PDB entry 7U1R | X-ray diffraction, 1.80 A resolution | chains A and B of the 3 polymer chains in the assembly

== Chain A ==
Protein: HLA class I antigen
Organism: Homo sapiens
UniProt: Q53Z42 (Q53Z42_HUMAN); residues -23 to 341 here correspond to UniProt positions 1-365 (UniProt number = residue number + 24)
Sequence (365 residues; row label = number of the first residue in the row; numbers below 1 keep their minus sign (Met-23 is residue -23)):
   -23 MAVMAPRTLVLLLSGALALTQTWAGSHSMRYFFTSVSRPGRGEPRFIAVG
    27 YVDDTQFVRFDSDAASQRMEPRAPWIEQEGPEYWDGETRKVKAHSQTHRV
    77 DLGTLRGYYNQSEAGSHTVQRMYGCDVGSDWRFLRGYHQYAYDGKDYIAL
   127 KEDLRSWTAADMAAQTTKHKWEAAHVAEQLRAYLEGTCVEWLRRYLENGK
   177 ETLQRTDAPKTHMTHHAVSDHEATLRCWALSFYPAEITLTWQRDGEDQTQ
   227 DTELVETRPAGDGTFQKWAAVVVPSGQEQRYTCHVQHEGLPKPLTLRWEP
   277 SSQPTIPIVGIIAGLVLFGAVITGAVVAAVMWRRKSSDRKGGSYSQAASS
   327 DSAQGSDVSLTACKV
Not modelled in the structure: -23 to 0, 277-341
Cystine bridges: Cys101-Cys164, Cys203-Cys259
Ion coordination: Zn2+: His145, His197, Glu198; Cd2+: Glu154, His191

== Chain B ==
Protein: Beta-2-microglobulin
Organism: Homo sapiens
UniProt: P61769 (B2MG_HUMAN); residues 1-99 here correspond to UniProt positions 21-119 (UniProt number = residue number + 20)
Sequence (100 residues; numbered 0 to 99; the number before each row is that of its first residue; numbering starts at 0):
     0 MIQRTPKIQVYSRHPAENGKSNFLNCYVSGFHPSDIEVDLLKNGERIEKV
    50 EHSDLSFSKDWSFYLLYYTEFTPTEKDEYACRVNHVTLSQPKIVKWDRDM
Cystine bridges: Cys25-Cys80
Sequence notes: initiating methionine (0)

== Chain A / chain B interface ==
Residue-residue contacts - 59 pairs, chain A then chain B:
  Phe8(A) - Ser55(B)
  Phe8(A) - Phe56(B)
  Phe9(A) - Phe56(B)
  Thr10(A) - Leu54(B)
  Thr10(A) - Phe56(B)
  Thr10(A) - Phe62(B)
  Val12(A) - Ser33(B)
  Ile23(A) - Leu54(B)  hydrophobic
  Val25(A) - Asp53(B)
  Val25(A) - Leu54(B)
  Val25(A) - Ser55(B)
  Tyr27(A) - Ser55(B)
  Tyr27(A) - Tyr63(B)  hydrogen bond
  Gln32(A) - Asp53(B)  hydrogen bond
  Arg35(A) - Asp53(B)  salt bridge
  Thr94(A) - Phe62(B)
  Gln96(A) - His31(B)  hydrogen bond
  Gln96(A) - Phe56(B)
  Gln96(A) - Trp60(B)  hydrogen bond (side chain-backbone)
  Gln96(A) - Phe62(B)
  Arg97(A) - Phe56(B)
  Gln115(A) - Trp60(B)
  Tyr116(A) - Trp60(B)
  Ala117(A) - Trp60(B)
  Asp119(A) - Met0(B)
  Asp119(A) - Ile1(B)  hydrogen bond (backbone-backbone)
  Asp119(A) - His31(B)
  Gly120(A) - Ile1(B)
  Gly120(A) - Arg3(B)  hydrogen bond (backbone-side chain)
  Gly120(A) - His31(B)
  Gly120(A) - Trp60(B)
  Lys121(A) - Ile1(B)
  Asp122(A) - Trp60(B)  hydrogen bond
  His192(A) - Asp98(B)  salt bridge
  Arg202(A) - Asp98(B)  hydrogen bond (side chain-backbone)
  Arg202(A) - Met99(B)
  Trp204(A) - Asp98(B)
  Trp204(A) - Met99(B)
  Leu206(A) - Pro14(B)  hydrophobic
  Val231(A) - Gln8(B)
  Glu232(A) - Lys6(B)
  Glu232(A) - Gln8(B)  hydrogen bond (backbone-side chain)
  Thr233(A) - Tyr26(B)
  Arg234(A) - Gln8(B)  hydrogen bond
  Arg234(A) - Tyr10(B)
  Arg234(A) - Tyr26(B)
  Arg234(A) - Met99(B)  hydrogen bond (side chain-backbone)
  Pro235(A) - Tyr10(B)  hydrogen bond (backbone-side chain)
  Pro235(A) - Asn24(B)
  Pro235(A) - Tyr26(B)
  Ala236(A) - Arg12(B)  hydrogen bond (backbone-side chain)
  Ala236(A) - Asn24(B)  hydrogen bond (backbone-side chain)
  Gly237(A) - Arg12(B)
  Gly237(A) - Leu65(B)
  Asp238(A) - Arg12(B)
  Gln242(A) - Tyr10(B)
  Gln242(A) - Ser11(B)
  Gln242(A) - Arg12(B)  hydrogen bond (side chain-backbone)
  Trp244(A) - Met99(B)  hydrogen bond (side chain-backbone)
Interface residues without a listed pair, chain A (36 interface residues in all): Arg48, Met98, Glu229
Interface residues without a listed pair, chain B (25 interface residues in all): Asp59, Arg97

== In short ==
36 residues of chain A face 25 of chain B across their interface; the contacts include 16 hydrogen bonds and 2
salt bridges. Polar pairs include Arg35(A)-Asp53(B), His192(A)-Asp98(B) and Tyr27(A)-Tyr63(B). His145(A),
His197(A) and Glu198(A) coordinate Zn2+. The Cd2+ site is built by Glu154(A) and His191(A).
Chain A is HLA class I antigen and chain B is Beta-2-microglobulin, both from Homo sapiens; the structure,
SARS-CoV-2 Spike-derived peptide S1185-1193 K1191N mutant (RLNEVANNL) presented by HLA-A*02:01, was determined
by X-ray diffraction.
